Entry 3Q99 (X-ray diffraction, 2.15 A resolution); this record covers chains A and B.

[Chain A (and B)]
Molecule: Nitric oxide synthase, brain
Organism: Rattus norvegicus
Notes: EC 1.14.13.39; chain B of this document is another copy of the same molecule, construct and numbering; everything in this record applies to it too
UniProtKB: P29476 (NOS1_RAT); residues 297-718 here = UniProt positions 297-718
Chain sequence (422 residues; each row starts with the number of its first residue):
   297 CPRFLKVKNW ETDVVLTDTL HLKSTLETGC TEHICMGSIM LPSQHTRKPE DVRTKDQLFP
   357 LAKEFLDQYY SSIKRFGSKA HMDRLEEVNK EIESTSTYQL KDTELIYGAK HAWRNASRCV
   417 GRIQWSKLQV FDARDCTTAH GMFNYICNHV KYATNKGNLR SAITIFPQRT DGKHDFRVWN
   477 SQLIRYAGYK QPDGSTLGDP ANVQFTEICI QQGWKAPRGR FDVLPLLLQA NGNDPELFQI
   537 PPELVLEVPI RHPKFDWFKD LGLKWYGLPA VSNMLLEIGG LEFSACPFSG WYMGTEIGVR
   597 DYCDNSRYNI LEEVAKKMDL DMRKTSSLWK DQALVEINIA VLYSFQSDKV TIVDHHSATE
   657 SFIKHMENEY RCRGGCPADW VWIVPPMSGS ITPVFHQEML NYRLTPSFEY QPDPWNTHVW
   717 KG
Unresolved in the structure: 297-298, 339-349, 717-718 (chain B: 297-298, 339-347)
Ion coordination: Zn2+: Cys326, Cys331 (shared with Cys326(B), Cys331(B) of chain B); heme Fe: Cys415 (together with JM8)
Residues lining bound ligands:
  - tetrahydrobiopterin (H4B), molecule 1: Trp306, Trp676, Phe691, His692, Gln693, Glu694
  - tetrahydrobiopterin (H4B), molecule 2: Ser334, Met336, Arg596, Val677, Trp678
  - heme (HEM): Trp409, Ala412, Arg414, Cys415, Val416, Gly417, Gln420, Leu424, Ser457, Met570, Phe584, Ser585, Gly586, Trp587, Met589, Glu592, Val649, Trp678, Phe704, Tyr706
  - JM8 (N~5~-[(3-(ethylsulfanyl)propanimidoyl]-L-ornithine): Gln478, Trp561, Tyr562, Pro565, Ala566, Val567, Phe584, Ser585, Gly586, Trp587, Tyr588, Met589, Glu592, Ile593, Asp597

[Chain A / chain B interface]
Residue-residue contacts (124):
  Leu301(A) - Ile330(B)  hydrophobic
  Trp306(A) - Met336(B)  hydrophobic
  Glu307(A) - Asn601(B)
  Glu307(A) - Ser602(B)  hydrogen bond (backbone-side chain)
  His317(A) - Ile330(B)
  Ser320(A) - His329(B)
  Thr321(A) - His329(B)
  Leu322(A) - His329(B)
  Glu323(A) - Glu328(B)
  Thr324(A) - Thr327(B)  hydrogen bond (side chain-backbone)
  Thr324(A) - Glu328(B)  hydrogen bond (backbone-backbone)
  Thr324(A) - His329(B)
  Thr324(A) - Ile330(B)
  Thr324(A) - Cys331(B)
  Cys326(A) - Cys326(B)  hydrophobic
  Cys326(A) - Thr327(B)
  Cys326(A) - Glu328(B)
  Cys326(A) - Cys331(B)  hydrophobic
  Thr327(A) - Thr324(B)  hydrogen bond (backbone-side chain)
  Thr327(A) - Cys326(B)
  Glu328(A) - Glu323(B)
  Glu328(A) - Thr324(B)  hydrogen bond (backbone-backbone)
  Glu328(A) - Cys326(B)  hydrogen bond (backbone-backbone)
  Glu328(A) - Glu328(B)
  His329(A) - Ser320(B)
  His329(A) - Thr321(B)  hydrogen bond (side chain-backbone)
  His329(A) - Thr324(B)
  His329(A) - Tyr698(B)
  Ile330(A) - Leu301(B)  hydrophobic
  Ile330(A) - His317(B)
  Ile330(A) - Thr324(B)
  Ile330(A) - Asn697(B)
  Ile330(A) - Tyr698(B)  hydrophobic
  Cys331(A) - Cys326(B)  hydrophobic
  Cys331(A) - Cys331(B)  hydrophobic
  Cys331(A) - Leu696(B)
  Cys331(A) - Asn697(B)  hydrogen bond (backbone-backbone)
  Met332(A) - Leu696(B)  hydrophobic
  Gly333(A) - Cys331(B)
  Ser334(A) - Trp676(B)
  Ser334(A) - Glu694(B)
  Ser334(A) - Met695(B)  hydrogen bond (side chain-backbone)
  Ile335(A) - Glu694(B)
  Ile335(A) - Met695(B)
  Met336(A) - Trp306(B)
  Met336(A) - Glu694(B)  hydrogen bond (backbone-side chain)
  Leu337(A) - Trp306(B)  hydrophobic
  Val595(A) - Ser686(B)
  Arg596(A) - Ser686(B)
  Arg596(A) - Phe691(B)
  Arg596(A) - His692(B)
  Asp600(A) - His692(B)  salt bridge
  Asn601(A) - Glu307(B)  hydrogen bond
  Ser602(A) - Glu307(B)
  Leu607(A) - Ile687(B)  hydrophobic
  Lys620(A) - Gln642(B)
  Thr621(A) - Asp650(B)  hydrogen bond
  Thr621(A) - His652(B)
  Ser622(A) - Leu638(B)
  Ser622(A) - Gln642(B)
  Ser622(A) - Asp650(B)
  Ser623(A) - Ile635(B)
  Leu624(A) - Val631(B)
  Leu624(A) - Asn634(B)
  Leu624(A) - Ile635(B)  hydrophobic
  Leu624(A) - Leu638(B)  hydrophobic
  Leu624(A) - His651(B)
  Lys626(A) - Ile687(B)
  Asp627(A) - Val631(B)
  Asp627(A) - His651(B)  salt bridge
  Asp627(A) - His652(B)  salt bridge
  Asp627(A) - Met683(B)
  Asp627(A) - Ser684(B)  hydrogen bond
  Gln628(A) - Val631(B)
  Gln628(A) - Glu632(B)  hydrogen bond
  Gln628(A) - Ile635(B)
  Val631(A) - Asp627(B)
  Val631(A) - Val631(B)  hydrophobic
  Glu632(A) - Gln628(B)  hydrogen bond
  Asn634(A) - Leu624(B)
  Ile635(A) - Ser623(B)
  Ile635(A) - Leu624(B)  hydrophobic
  Ile635(A) - Gln628(B)
  Leu638(A) - Ser622(B)
  Leu638(A) - Leu624(B)  hydrophobic
  Gln642(A) - Ser622(B)
  Asp650(A) - Thr621(B)  hydrogen bond
  Asp650(A) - Ser622(B)
  His651(A) - Leu624(B)
  His651(A) - Asp627(B)  salt bridge
  His652(A) - Thr621(B)
  His652(A) - Asp627(B)  salt bridge
  Trp676(A) - Ser334(B)
  Trp676(A) - Val677(B)  hydrophobic
  Val677(A) - Trp676(B)  hydrophobic
  Pro682(A) - Ser684(B)
  Pro682(A) - Gly685(B)  hydrogen bond (backbone-backbone)
  Pro682(A) - Ser686(B)  hydrogen bond (backbone-backbone)
  Pro682(A) - Phe691(B)  hydrophobic
  Met683(A) - Asp627(B)
  Met683(A) - Ser684(B)
  Ser684(A) - Asp627(B)  hydrogen bond
  Ser684(A) - Pro682(B)
  Ser684(A) - Met683(B)
  Ser684(A) - Ser684(B)
  Gly685(A) - Pro682(B)  hydrogen bond (backbone-backbone)
  Ser686(A) - Val595(B)
  Ser686(A) - Arg596(B)
  Ser686(A) - Pro682(B)  hydrogen bond (backbone-backbone)
  Ile687(A) - Leu607(B)  hydrophobic
  Ile687(A) - Lys626(B)
  Phe691(A) - Arg596(B)
  His692(A) - Arg596(B)
  His692(A) - Asp600(B)  salt bridge
  Glu694(A) - Ser334(B)
  Glu694(A) - Ile335(B)
  Glu694(A) - Met336(B)  hydrogen bond (side chain-backbone)
  Met695(A) - Ser334(B)  hydrogen bond (backbone-side chain)
  Leu696(A) - Ile330(B)  hydrophobic
  Leu696(A) - Cys331(B)
  Asn697(A) - Ile330(B)
  Asn697(A) - Cys331(B)  hydrogen bond (backbone-backbone)
  Tyr698(A) - His329(B)
  Tyr698(A) - Ile330(B)  hydrophobic
Also at the interface, not in a pair above, chain A (64 interface residues in all): Lys302, Val303, Cys599, Leu630, Ser653
Also at the interface, not in a pair above, chain B (62 interface residues in all): Val303, Leu322, Met332, Gly333, Leu337, Cys599, Leu630, Ser653

[Summary]
64 residues of chain A and 62 residues of chain B are in contact; the contacts include 24 hydrogen bonds and 6
salt bridges. Polar contacts include Asp600(A)-His692(B), Asp627(A)-His651(B) and Asp627(A)-His652(B). Ligands
of chain A: heme, compound JM8 and tetrahydrobiopterin.
Chain A and chain B are both Nitric oxide synthase, brain (Rattus norvegicus); the structure, Structure of
neuronal nitric oxide synthase in the ferric state in complex with
N~5~-[(3-(ethylsulfanyl)propanimidoyl]-L-ornithine, was determined by X-ray diffraction together with 3Q9A
from the same study.
